2ED4 - chains A and B; structure by X-ray diffraction, 1.85 A resolution.

# Chain A (and B)
Protein: flavin reductase (HpaC) of 4-hydroxyphenylacetate 3-monooxygenae
From: Thermus thermophilus
Notes: EC 1.6.8.-; chain B of this document is another copy of the same molecule, construct and numbering; everything in this record applies to it too
UniProtKB: Q5SJP7 (Q5SJP7_THET8); residues 1-149 here = UniProt positions 1-149
Sequence (149 residues; row label = number of the first residue in the row):
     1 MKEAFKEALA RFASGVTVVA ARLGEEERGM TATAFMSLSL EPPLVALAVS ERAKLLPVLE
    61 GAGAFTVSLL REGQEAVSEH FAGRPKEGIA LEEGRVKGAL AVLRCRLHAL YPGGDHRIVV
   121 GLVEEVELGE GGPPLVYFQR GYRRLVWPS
Sequence notes: engineered mutation Gly-131 (Glu in Q5SJP7)
Small-molecule neighbours:
  - FAD (flavin-adenine dinucleotide): Glu-27, Arg-28, Gly-29, Met-30, Thr-31, Ala-32, Thr-33, Ala-34, Ala-48, Val-49, Ser-50, Arg-52, Ala-53, Lys-54, Leu-55, Ser-78, His-80, Phe-81, Ala-82, Gly-83, Arg-84, Pro-85, Ile-89, Ala-90, Leu-91, His-116, Tyr-137, Tyr-142
  - NAD (nicotinamide-adenine-dinucleotide), molecule 1: Lys-6, Leu-9, Ala-10, Thr-33, Ala-34, Asp-115, His-116, Tyr-137, Arg-140
  - NAD, molecule 2: Ser-37, Leu-38, Ser-39, Leu-40

# Chain A / chain B interface
Contacting residue pairs (114):
  Lys-2(A) with Leu-40(B); Glu-41(B), salt bridge; Pro-43(B)
  Ala-4(A) with Val-126(B)
  Phe-5(A) with Ser-39(B); Leu-40(B), hydrophobic; Leu-44(B); Val-123(B), hydrophobic
  Lys-6(A) with Leu-40(B)
  Glu-7(A) with Leu-128(B)
  Ala-8(A) with Leu-69(B); Leu-103(B), hydrophobic; Val-126(B), hydrophobic; Leu-128(B)
  Leu-9(A) with Phe-35(B), hydrophobic; Ser-37(B)
  Arg-11(A) with Leu-100(B), hydrogen bond (side chain-backbone); Gly-129(B), hydrogen bond (side chain-backbone)
  Phe-12(A) with Gly-15(B); Thr-17(B); Thr-33(B); Phe-35(B)
  Ala-13(A) with Ser-14(B); Gly-15(B), hydrogen bond (backbone-backbone)
  Ser-14(A) with Ala-13(B)
  Gly-15(A) with Phe-12(B); Ala-13(B), hydrogen bond (backbone-backbone)
  Thr-17(A) with Phe-12(B)
  Thr-33(A) with Phe-12(B)
  Ala-34(A) with Met-36(B); Ser-37(B)
  Phe-35(A) with Leu-9(B), hydrophobic; Phe-12(B); Met-36(B)
  Met-36(A) with Ala-34(B); Phe-35(B); Leu-47(B); Ala-48(B)
  Ser-37(A) with Phe-5(B); Leu-9(B); Ala-34(B)
  Leu-38(A) with Ala-48(B), hydrophobic; Gly-113(B); Asp-115(B); His-116(B), hydrogen bond (backbone-side chain); Ile-118(B), hydrophobic
  Ser-39(A) with Phe-5(B); Gly-113(B); Gly-114(B); Asp-115(B), hydrogen bond (side chain-backbone)
  Leu-40(A) with Lys-2(B); Phe-5(B), hydrophobic; Lys-6(B); Asp-115(B), hydrogen bond (backbone-side chain)
  Glu-41(A) with Lys-2(B), salt bridge; Asp-115(B), hydrogen bond (backbone-side chain)
  Pro-42(A) with Gly-114(B)
  Pro-43(A) with Phe-5(B), hydrophobic
  Leu-44(A) with Phe-5(B); Gly-113(B); Gly-114(B)
  Leu-47(A) with Met-36(B)
  Ala-48(A) with Met-36(B); Leu-38(B), hydrophobic
  Leu-69(A) with Ala-8(B); Arg-11(B)
  Leu-100(A) with Arg-11(B), hydrogen bond (backbone-side chain)
  Leu-103(A) with Ala-8(B), hydrophobic
  Tyr-111(A) with Tyr-111(B), hydrophobic; Pro-112(B), hydrogen bond (side chain-backbone); Ile-118(B), hydrophobic
  Pro-112(A) with Tyr-111(B), hydrogen bond (backbone-side chain)
  Gly-113(A) with Leu-38(B); Ser-39(B); Leu-44(B)
  Gly-114(A) with Ser-39(B); Pro-42(B); Leu-44(B)
  Asp-115(A) with Leu-38(B); Ser-39(B), hydrogen bond (backbone-side chain); Leu-40(B), hydrogen bond (side chain-backbone); Glu-41(B), hydrogen bond (side chain-backbone)
  His-116(A) with Leu-38(B), hydrogen bond (side chain-backbone)
  Ile-118(A) with Leu-38(B), hydrophobic; Val-120(B), hydrophobic
  Val-120(A) with Ile-118(B), hydrophobic
  Val-123(A) with Phe-5(B), hydrophobic
  Val-126(A) with Ala-4(B); Ala-8(B), hydrophobic
  Leu-128(A) with Glu-7(B); Ala-8(B), hydrophobic; Arg-11(B)
  Gly-129(A) with Arg-11(B), hydrogen bond (backbone-side chain)
  Glu-130(A) with Arg-11(B)
  Gly-132(A) with Phe-138(B)
  Pro-134(A) with Phe-138(B)
  Phe-138(A) with Gly-132(B); Pro-134(B); Leu-145(B), hydrophobic; Trp-147(B), hydrophobic
  Arg-143(A) with Trp-147(B); Ser-149(B), hydrogen bond
  Arg-144(A) with Leu-145(B); Val-146(B), hydrogen bond (backbone-backbone)
  Leu-145(A) with Val-136(B), hydrophobic; Phe-138(B), hydrophobic; Arg-144(B); Leu-145(B), hydrophobic; Val-146(B)
  Val-146(A) with Arg-144(B), hydrogen bond (backbone-backbone); Leu-145(B); Val-146(B)
  Trp-147(A) with Phe-138(B), hydrophobic; Arg-143(B)
Interface residues without a listed pair, chain A (58 interface residues in all): Val-16, Val-45, Ala-46, Ala-101, Val-136, Gln-139, Tyr-142
Interface residues without a listed pair, chain B (60 interface residues in all): Met-1, Val-16, Val-45, Ala-46, Ala-101, Glu-130, Gly-131, Gln-139

# Summary
The interface between chain A and chain B involves 58 residues on one side and 60 on the other, with 19
hydrogen bonds and 2 salt bridges. Polar pairs include Lys-2(A)/Glu-41(B), Arg-11(A)/Leu-100(B) and
Arg-11(A)/Gly-129(B). Chain A binds flavin-adenine dinucleotide and NAD.
Chain A and chain B are both flavin reductase (HpaC) of 4-hydroxyphenylacetate 3-monooxygenae (Thermus
thermophilus); the structure, Crystal structure of flavin reductase HpaC complexed with FAD and NAD, was
determined by X-ray diffraction together with 2ECR and 2ECU from the same study.
